Entry 6WDZ (X-ray diffraction, 2.03 A resolution); this record covers chains C and A.

== Chain C ==
Molecule: 10-nt DNA strand
Sequence (10 nucleotides; numbered 299 to 308; the number before each row is that of its first residue):
   299 TAGTATTACC
Bound ions: Mn2+: DT305, DA306 (shared with Glu-48(A), His-57(A), Gln-59(A) of chain A)

== Chain A ==
Molecule: ATP-dependent helicase Rep
Organism: Porcine circovirus 2
UniProtKB: A0A060L113 (A0A060L113_PCV2); residue numbers follow UniProt; this construct covers 2-116
Sequence (115 residues; row label = number of the first residue in the row):
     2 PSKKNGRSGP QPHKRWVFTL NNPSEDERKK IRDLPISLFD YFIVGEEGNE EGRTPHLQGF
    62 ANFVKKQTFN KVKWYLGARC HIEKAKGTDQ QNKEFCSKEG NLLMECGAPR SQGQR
Not modelled in the structure: 2-11, 113-116
Sequence notes: conflict Phe-96 (Tyr in A0A060L113)
Bound ions: Mn2+: Glu-48, His-57, Gln-59 (shared with DT305(C), DA306(C) of chain C)
What the authors report for this chain:
  - Mn2+ coordination: Glu-48, His-57, Gln-59
  - catalytic residues: Phe-96
  - binding site for the 10-nt DNA strand (chain C): His-82

== How chain C and chain A interact ==
Pairs across the interface (42):
  DT299(C) with Gln-12(A), base contact; Trp-17(A), base contact; Phe-70(A), stacking on the base
  DA300(C) with Phe-70(A), base contact; Lys-74(A), hydrogen bond to the base; Cys-81(A), base contact; His-82(A), base contact; Ile-83(A), hydrogen bond to the base
  DG301(C) with Lys-74(A), hydrogen bond to the sugar; Ala-79(A), sugar contact; Cys-81(A), base contact; His-82(A), hydrogen bond to the base
  DT302(C) with Asn-22(A), hydrogen bond to the base; Arg-80(A), hydrogen bond to the phosphate; His-82(A), base contact
  DA303(C) with Asn-22(A), hydrogen bond to the sugar; Asn-23(A), hydrogen bond to the phosphate; Thr-55(A), phosphate contact; Arg-80(A), salt bridge to the phosphate
  DT304(C) with Thr-55(A), hydrogen bond to the phosphate
  DT305(C) with Asn-22(A), hydrogen bond to the base; Arg-54(A), sugar contact; His-57(A), hydrogen bond to the phosphate; Gln-59(A), phosphate contact
  DA306(C) with Thr-20(A), hydrogen bond to the base; Glu-48(A), phosphate contact; Gln-59(A), hydrogen bond to the phosphate; His-82(A), stacking on the base; Glu-84(A), base contact; Phe-96(A), phosphate contact; Lys-99(A), salt bridge to the phosphate
  DC307(C) with Val-18(A), base contact; Glu-84(A), hydrogen bond to the base; Lys-85(A), hydrogen bond to the base; Ala-86(A), base contact; Lys-87(A), hydrogen bond to the base; Gly-88(A), hydrogen bond to the base; Asn-93(A), hydrogen bond to the base; Phe-96(A), sugar contact
  DC308(C) with Lys-87(A), base contact; Gly-88(A), sugar contact; Gln-92(A), sugar contact

== Summary ==
The interface between chain C and chain A involves 10 residues on one side and 27 on the other, with 18
hydrogen bonds, 2 salt bridges and 2 aromatic stacking contacts. Among the polar pairs are DA300(C)/Lys-74(A),
DA300(C)/Ile-83(A) and DG301(C)/His-82(A). From the paper: the catalytic residue Phe-96(A); a binding site for
the 10-nt DNA strand (chain C) at His-82(A).
Here chain C is a 10-nt DNA strand and chain A is ATP-dependent helicase Rep (Porcine circovirus 2). Entry
6WDZ (Porcine circovirus 2 Rep domain complexed with a single-stranded DNA 10-mer comprising the cleavage
site) was determined by X-ray diffraction, deposited together with 6WE0 and 6WE1.
